7V9K - chains O and J of the 34 polymer chains in the assembly; structure by electron microscopy, 8.10 A resolution (very low resolution: no residue pairs are listed; an interface is given only as per-side residue counts).

# Chain O
Name: Histone H3.1
Organism: Homo sapiens
UniProt: P68431 (H31_HUMAN); residues 0-135 here correspond to UniProt positions 1-136 (UniProt number = residue number + 1)
Sequence (136 residues; numbered 0 to 135; the number before each row is that of its first residue; numbering starts at 0):
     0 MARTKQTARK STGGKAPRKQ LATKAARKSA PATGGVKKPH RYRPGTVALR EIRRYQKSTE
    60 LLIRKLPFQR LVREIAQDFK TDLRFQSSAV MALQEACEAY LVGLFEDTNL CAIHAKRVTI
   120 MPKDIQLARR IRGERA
Not modelled in the structure: 0-35
Curated features (UniProtKB/Swiss-Prot):
  - modified residue: Arg-2 (Asymmetric dimethylarginine), Thr-3 (Phosphothreonine), Lys-4 (Allysine), Gln-5 (5-glutamyl dopamine), Thr-6 (Phosphothreonine), Arg-8 (Citrulline), Lys-9 (N6,N6,N6-trimethyllysine), Ser-10 (ADP-ribosylserine), Thr-11 (Phosphothreonine), Lys-14 (N6-(2-hydroxyisobutyryl)lysine), Arg-17 (Asymmetric dimethylarginine), Lys-18 (N6-(2-hydroxyisobutyryl)lysine), Lys-23 (N6-(2-hydroxyisobutyryl)lysine), Arg-26 (Citrulline), Lys-27 (N6,N6,N6-trimethyllysine), Ser-28 (ADP-ribosylserine), Lys-36 (N6,N6,N6-trimethyllysine), Lys-37 (N6-methyllysine), Tyr-41 (Phosphotyrosine), Lys-56 (N6,N6,N6-trimethyllysine) and 8 more in UniProt
  - lipidation: Lys-18 (N6-decanoyllysine)

# Chain J
Molecule: 539-nt DNA strand
Organism: Homo sapiens
Sequence (539 nucleotides; numbered 1 to 539; the number before each row is that of its first residue):
     1 AACCCTAACC CTAACCCTAA CCCTAACCCT AACCCTAACC CTAACCCTAA CCCTAACCCT
    61 AACCCTAACC CTAACCCTAA CCCTAACCCT AACCCTAACC CTAACCCTAA CCCTAACCCT
   121 AACCCTAACC CTAACCCTAA CCCTAACCCT AACCCTAACC CTAACCCTAA CCCTAACCCT
   181 AACCCTAACC CTAACCCTAA CCCTAACCCT AACCCTAACC CTAACCCTAA CCCTAACCCT
   241 AACCCTAACC CTAACCCTAA CCCTAACCCT AACCCTAACC CTAACCCTAA CCCTAACCCT
   301 AACCCTAACC CTAACCCTAA CCCTAACCCT AACCCTAACC CTAACCCTAA CCCTAACCCT
   361 AACCCTAACC CTAACCCTAA CCCTAACCCT AACCCTAACC CTAACCCTAA CCCTAACCCT
   421 AACCCTAACC CTAACCCTAA CCCTAACCCT AACCCTAACC CTAACCCTAA CCCTAACCCT
   481 AACCCTAACC CTAACCCTAA CCCTAACCCT AACCCTAACC CTAACCCTAA CCCTAACCC

# How chain O and chain J interact
At this resolution (8 A) residue pairs are not listed: 12 residues of chain O and 12 of chain J lie at the interface.

# In short
Chain O and chain J each contribute 12 residues to their interface.
Here chain O is Histone H3.1 and chain J is a 539-nt DNA strand, both from Homo sapiens. Entry 7V9K (Telomeric
tetranucleosome) was determined by electron microscopy together with 7V90, 7V96, 7V9C, 7V9J, 7V9S and 7VA4
from the same study.
